PDB entry 4CR3 | electron microscopy, 9.30 A resolution (very low resolution: no residue pairs are listed; an interface is given only as per-side residue counts) | chains D and E of the 33 polymer chains in the assembly

== Chain D ==
Molecule: Proteasome component PRE6
From: Saccharomyces cerevisiae
Notes: EC 3.4.25.1
UniProt: P40303 (PSA4_YEAST); residues 1-254 here = UniProt positions 1-254
Amino-acid sequence (254 residues; row label = number of the first residue in the row):
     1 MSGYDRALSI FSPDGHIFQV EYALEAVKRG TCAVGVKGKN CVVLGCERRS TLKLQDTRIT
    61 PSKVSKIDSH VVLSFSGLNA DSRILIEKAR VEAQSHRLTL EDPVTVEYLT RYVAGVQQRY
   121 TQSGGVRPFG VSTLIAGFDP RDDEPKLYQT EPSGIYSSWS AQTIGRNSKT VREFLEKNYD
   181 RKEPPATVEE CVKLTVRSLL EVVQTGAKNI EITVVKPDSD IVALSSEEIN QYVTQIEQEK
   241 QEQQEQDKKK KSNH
Disordered / not traced: 1-2, 245-254
Swiss-Prot annotation at these positions:
  - modified residue: Thr60 (Phosphothreonine)

== Chain E ==
Molecule: Proteasome component PUP2
From: Saccharomyces cerevisiae
Notes: EC 3.4.25.1
UniProt: P32379 (PSA5_YEAST); numbering as in UniProt (aligned over 1-260)
Amino-acid sequence (260 residues; each row starts with the number of its first residue):
     1 MFLTRSEYDR GVSTFSPEGR LFQVEYSLEA IKLGSTAIGI ATKEGVVLGV EKRATSPLLE
    61 SDSIEKIVEI DRHIGCAMSG LTADARSMIE HARTAAVTHN LYYDEDINVE SLTQSVCDLA
   121 LRFGEGASGE ERLMSRPFGV ALLIAGHDAD DGYQLFHAEP SGTFYRYNAK AIGSGSEGAQ
   181 AELLNEWHSS LTLKEAELLV LKILKQVMEE KLDENNAQLS CITKQDGFKI YDNEKTAELI
   241 KELKEKEAAE SPEEADVEMS
Disordered / not traced: 1-8, 252-260

== How chain D and chain E interact ==
At this resolution (9 A) residue pairs are not listed: 34 residues of chain D and 31 of chain E lie at the interface.

== Summary ==
34 residues of chain D and 31 residues of chain E are in contact.
Here chain D is Proteasome component PRE6 and chain E is Proteasome component PUP2, both from Saccharomyces
cerevisiae. Entry 4CR3 (Deep classification of a large cryo-EM dataset defines the conformational landscape of
the 26S proteasome) was determined by electron microscopy, deposited together with 4CR2 and 4CR4.
